1ILU - chain A; structure by X-ray diffraction, 2.30 A resolution.

== Chain A ==
Molecule: Azurin
Organism: Pseudomonas aeruginosa
UniProtKB: P00282 (AZUR_PSEAE); residues 1-128 here correspond to UniProt positions 21-148 (UniProt number = residue number + 20)
Chain sequence (128 residues; row label = number of the first residue in the row):
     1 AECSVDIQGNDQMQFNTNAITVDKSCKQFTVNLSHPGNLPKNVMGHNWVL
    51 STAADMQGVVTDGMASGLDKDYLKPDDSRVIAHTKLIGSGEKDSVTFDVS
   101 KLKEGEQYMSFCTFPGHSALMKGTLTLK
Construct notes: engineered mutation Ser110 (Phe130 in P00282)
Disulfide bonds: Cys3-Cys26
Bound ions: Cu ion: His46, Cys112, His117

== Overview ==
The Cu ion site is built by His46, Cys112 and His117.
Chain A is Azurin (Pseudomonas aeruginosa); the structure, X-ray crystal structure the two site-specific
mutants ILE7SER and phe110ser of azurin from pseudomonas aeruginosa, was determined by X-ray diffraction,
deposited together with 1ILS.
